8VX6 - chains I and E of the 11 polymer chains in the assembly; structure by electron microscopy, 3.20 A resolution.

[Chain I]
Molecule: 167-nt DNA strand
Sequence (167 nucleotides; numbered -83 to 83; the number before each row is that of its first residue; numbers below 1 keep their minus sign (DA-83 is residue -83)):
   -83 ATCGGCCGCC ACAGGATGTA TATATCTGAC ACGTGCCTGG AGACTAGGGA GTAATCCCCT
   -23 TGGCGGTTAA AACGCGGGGG ACAGCGCGTA CGTGCGTTTA AGCGGTGCTA GAGCTGTCTA
    37 CGACCAATTG AGCGGCCTCG GCACCGGGAT TCTCCAGGGC GGCCGAT
Disordered / not traced: -83 to -75, 82-83

[Chain E]
Protein: Histone H3.2
Organism: Xenopus laevis
UniProtKB: P84233 (H32_XENLA); residues 0-135 here correspond to UniProt positions 1-136 (UniProt number = residue number + 1)
Chain sequence (136 residues; row label = number of the first residue in the row; numbering starts at 0):
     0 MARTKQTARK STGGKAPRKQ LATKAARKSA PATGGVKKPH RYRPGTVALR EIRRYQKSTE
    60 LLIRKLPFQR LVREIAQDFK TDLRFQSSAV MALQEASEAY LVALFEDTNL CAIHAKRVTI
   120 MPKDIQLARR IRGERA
Disordered / not traced: 0-37, 135
Differences from the reference sequence: engineered mutation Ala102 (Gly103 in P84233)
UniProt features mapped onto this chain:
  - modified residue: Arg2 (Asymmetric dimethylarginine), Thr3 (Phosphothreonine), Lys4 (Allysine), Gln5 (5-glutamyl dopamine), Thr6 (Phosphothreonine), Arg8 (Citrulline), Lys9 (N6,N6,N6-trimethyllysine), Ser10 (ADP-ribosylserine), Thr11 (Phosphothreonine), Lys14 (N6-(2-hydroxyisobutyryl)lysine), Arg17 (Asymmetric dimethylarginine), Lys18 (N6-(2-hydroxyisobutyryl)lysine), Lys23 (N6-(2-hydroxyisobutyryl)lysine), Arg26 (Citrulline), Lys27 (N6,N6,N6-trimethyllysine), Ser28 (ADP-ribosylserine), Lys36 (N6,N6,N6-trimethyllysine), Lys37 (N6-methyllysine), Tyr41 (Phosphotyrosine), Lys56 (N6,N6,N6-trimethyllysine) and 8 more in UniProt
  - lipidation: Cys110 (S-palmitoyl cysteine)

[Interface between chain I and chain E]
Pairs across the interface (27; chain I residue first):
  DG-69(I) with His39(E), base contact
  DT-67(I) with Tyr41(E), sugar contact
  DG-66(I) with Arg49(E), phosphate contact
  DT-65(I) with Arg49(E), phosphate contact; Arg53(E), salt bridge to the phosphate
  DG8(I) with Arg40(E), base contact; Pro43(E), phosphate contact; Gly44(E), hydrogen bond to the phosphate
  DT9(I) with Arg40(E), hydrogen bond to the base; Tyr41(E), sugar contact; Arg42(E), phosphate contact; Pro43(E), phosphate contact; Gly44(E), hydrogen bond to the phosphate; Thr45(E), phosphate contact; Val46(E), hydrogen bond to the phosphate; Ala47(E), hydrogen bond to the phosphate
  DG10(I) with Arg40(E), hydrogen bond to the sugar; Tyr41(E), hydrogen bond to the phosphate; Val46(E), phosphate contact
  DA17(I) with Arg63(E), phosphate contact; Leu65(E), sugar contact; Pro66(E), phosphate contact; Arg69(E), salt bridge to the phosphate
  DG18(I) with Arg63(E), phosphate contact; Lys64(E), hydrogen bond to the phosphate; Leu65(E), hydrogen bond to the phosphate
  DG27(I) with Arg83(E), sugar contact
Other interface residues (no listed pair), chain I (12 interface residues in all): DA-68, DA26

[Overview]
The interface between chain I and chain E involves 12 residues on one side and 17 on the other; the contacts
include 9 hydrogen bonds and 2 salt bridges. Polar pairs include DT9(I)-Arg40(E), DG10(I)-Arg40(E) and
DG8(I)-Gly44(E).
Chain I is a 167-nt DNA strand and chain E is Histone H3.2 (Xenopus laevis); the structure, Human OGG1 bound
at the nucleosomal DNA entry site, was determined by electron microscopy together with 8VX4 and 8VX5 from the
same study.
